PDB entry 7SGR | electron microscopy, 2.90 A resolution | chains E and G of the 12 polymer chains in the assembly

# Chain E
Protein: Alpha-hemolysin translocation ATP-binding protein HlyB
Organism: Escherichia coli CFT073
UniProtKB: Q8FDZ8 (HLYB_ECOL6); residues 1-707 here = UniProt positions 1-707
Amino-acid sequence (707 residues; numbered 1 to 707; the number before each row is that of its first residue):
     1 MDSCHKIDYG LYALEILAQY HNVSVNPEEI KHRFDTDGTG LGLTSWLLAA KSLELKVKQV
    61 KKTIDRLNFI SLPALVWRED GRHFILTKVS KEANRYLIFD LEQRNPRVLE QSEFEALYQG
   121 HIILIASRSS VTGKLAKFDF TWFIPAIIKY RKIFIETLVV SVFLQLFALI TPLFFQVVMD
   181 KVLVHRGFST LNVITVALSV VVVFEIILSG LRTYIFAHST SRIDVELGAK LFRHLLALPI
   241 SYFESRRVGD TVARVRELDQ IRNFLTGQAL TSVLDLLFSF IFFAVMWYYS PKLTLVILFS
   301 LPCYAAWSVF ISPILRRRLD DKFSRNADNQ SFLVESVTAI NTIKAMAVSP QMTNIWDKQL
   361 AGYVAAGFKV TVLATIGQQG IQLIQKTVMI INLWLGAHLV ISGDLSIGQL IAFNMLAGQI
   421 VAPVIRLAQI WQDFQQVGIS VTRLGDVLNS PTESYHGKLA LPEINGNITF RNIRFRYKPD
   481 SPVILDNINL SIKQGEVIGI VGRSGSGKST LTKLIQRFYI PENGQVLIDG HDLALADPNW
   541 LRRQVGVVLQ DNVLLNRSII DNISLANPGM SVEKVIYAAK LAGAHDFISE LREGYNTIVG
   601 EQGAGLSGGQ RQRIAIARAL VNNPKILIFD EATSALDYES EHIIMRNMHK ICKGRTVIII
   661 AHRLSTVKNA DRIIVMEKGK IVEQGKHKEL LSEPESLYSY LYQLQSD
Unresolved in the structure: 1-6, 707
Curated features (UniProtKB/Swiss-Prot):
  - active site: His-83
  - binding site (ATP): Gly-502 to Ser-509
Small-molecule neighbours:
  - 6OU ([(2R)-1-[2-azanylethoxy(oxidanyl)phosphoryl]oxy-3-hexadecanoyloxy-propan-2-yl] (Z)-octadec-9-enoate), molecule 1: Phe-140, Thr-141, Phe-143, Ile-144, Phe-264, Leu-265, Val-437
  - 6OU, molecule 2: Phe-143, Ile-144, Ile-147, Ile-148, Arg-151, Phe-154, Ile-155, Leu-158, Phe-216, Thr-220, Ile-223, Leu-265, Leu-270, Leu-274
  - 6OU, molecule 3: Gly-210, Leu-211, Tyr-214
  - 6OU, molecule 4: Ala-284, Trp-287, Tyr-288
  - 6OU, molecule 5: Lys-292, Val-296, Phe-299, Ser-300, Cys-303, Leu-383, Ile-384, Thr-387, Val-388, Ile-391, Trp-394, Leu-395
  - 6OU, molecule 6: Trp-307, Ile-376, Gln-379, Gly-380, Leu-383, Ile-384
  - 6OU, molecule 7: Val-309, Phe-310, Pro-313

# Chain G
Protein: Membrane fusion protein (MFP) family protein, Hemolysin secretion protein D, chromosomal
Organism: Escherichia coli CFT073
UniProtKB: chimeric construct of A0A0H2VCZ1, P09986: residues 1-362 from A0A0H2VCZ1 (A0A0H2VCZ1_ECOL6) positions 1-240 (offset varies); residues 363-478 from P09986 positions 363-478 (same numbers)
Amino-acid sequence (356 residues; numbered 1 to 478; 122 numbers in that range are skipped by the numbering (no residue carries them; nothing is unmodelled there); the number before each row is that of its first residue):
     1 MKTWLMGFSE FLLRYKLVWS ETWKIRKQLD TPVREKDENE FLPAHLELIE TPVSRRPRLV
    61 AYFIMGFLVI AVILSVLGQV E
   204 IVATANGKLT LSGRSKEIKP IENSIVKEII VKEGESVRKG DVLLKLTALG AEADTLKTQS
   264 SLLQTRLEQT RYQILSRSIE LNKLPELKLP DEPYFQNVSE EEVLRLTSLI KEQFSTWQNQ
   324 KYQKELNLDK KRAERLTILA RINRYENLSR VEKSRLDDFD DTLEVTALVQ NKDIGFINVG
   384 QNAIIKVEAF PYTRYGYLVG KVKNINLDAI EDQKLGLVFN VIVSVEENDL STGNKHIPLS
   444 SGMAVTAEIK TGMRSVISYL LSPLEESVTE SLHER
Unresolved in the structure: 1-28, 204-362, 475-478

# Interface between chain E and chain G
Pairs across the interface (50):
  Thr-44(E) / His-45(G)
  Thr-44(E) / Leu-48(G)
  Leu-47(E) / Leu-48(G)  hydrophobic
  Leu-48(E) / Glu-47(G)
  Leu-48(E) / Leu-48(G)  hydrophobic
  Lys-51(E) / Leu-48(G)
  Lys-149(E) / Leu-46(G)  hydrogen bond (side chain-backbone)
  Lys-149(E) / Ile-49(G)  hydrogen bond (side chain-backbone)
  Lys-149(E) / Pro-52(G)
  Tyr-150(E) / Pro-52(G)  hydrophobic
  Arg-151(E) / Thr-51(G)
  Lys-152(E) / Thr-51(G)
  Ile-153(E) / Pro-52(G)
  Ile-153(E) / Val-53(G)
  Ile-153(E) / Ser-54(G)
  Glu-156(E) / Ser-54(G)  hydrogen bond
  Glu-156(E) / Arg-56(G)
  Glu-156(E) / Val-60(G)
  Val-160(E) / Val-60(G)  hydrophobic
  Phe-163(E) / Ile-64(G)  hydrophobic
  Phe-167(E) / Phe-67(G)  hydrophobic
  Ser-189(E) / Gln-79(G)
  Ser-189(E) / Met-456(G)  hydrogen bond
  Thr-190(E) / Val-80(G)
  Thr-190(E) / Glu-81(G)
  Val-193(E) / Gln-79(G)
  Val-196(E) / Leu-74(G)  hydrophobic
  Ala-197(E) / Leu-74(G)  hydrophobic
  Val-200(E) / Ile-70(G)  hydrophobic
  Phe-204(E) / Phe-63(G)
  Phe-204(E) / Phe-67(G)  hydrophobic
  Phe-204(E) / Ile-70(G)  hydrophobic
  Ile-207(E) / Phe-63(G)  hydrophobic
  Leu-208(E) / Ile-64(G)  hydrophobic
  Leu-211(E) / Phe-63(G)  hydrophobic
  Tyr-214(E) / Arg-55(G)  hydrogen bond
  Tyr-214(E) / Arg-56(G)  hydrogen bond
  Ile-215(E) / Ser-54(G)
  His-218(E) / Glu-40(G)  salt bridge
  His-218(E) / Phe-41(G)
  Ser-221(E) / Phe-41(G)
  Arg-222(E) / Phe-41(G)
  Arg-222(E) / Leu-46(G)
  Arg-222(E) / Pro-52(G)
  Arg-222(E) / Val-53(G)  hydrogen bond (side chain-backbone)
  Val-225(E) / Phe-41(G)
  Val-225(E) / Pro-43(G)
  Val-225(E) / Leu-46(G)  hydrophobic
  Glu-226(E) / Leu-46(G)
  Ala-229(E) / Pro-43(G)  hydrophobic
Interface residues without a listed pair, chain E (33 interface residues in all): His-185, Val-201
Interface residues without a listed pair, chain G (30 interface residues in all): Ala-44, Pro-57, Gly-66, Gly-78, Glu-451, Val-459

# Overview
Chain E and chain G form an interface of 33 and 30 residues respectively; the contacts include 7 hydrogen
bonds and 1 salt bridge. Polar contacts include His-218(E)/Glu-40(G), Lys-149(E)/Leu-46(G) and
Lys-149(E)/Ile-49(G). Ligands of chain E: 7 copies of compound 6OU.
Chain E is Alpha-hemolysin translocation ATP-binding protein HlyB and chain G is Membrane fusion protein (MFP)
family protein, Hemolysin secretion protein D, chromosomal, both from Escherichia coli CFT073; the structure,
Structure of hemolysin A secretion system HlyB/D complex, was determined by electron microscopy together with
8DCK from the same study.
